Entry 7Z2N (X-ray diffraction, 2.17 A resolution); this record covers chains D and E of the 6 polymer chains in the assembly.

== Chain D ==
Name: Tubulin beta-2B chain
Source organism: Bos taurus
UniProt: Q6B856 (TBB2B_BOVIN); the author numbering skips numbers that UniProt does not, so the offset changes along the chain: 1-42 = UniProt 1-42; 45-360 = UniProt 43-358; 369-455 = UniProt 359-445
Sequence (445 residues; row label = number of the first residue in the row; note: 10 numbers in that range are skipped by the numbering (no residue carries them; nothing is unmodelled there)):
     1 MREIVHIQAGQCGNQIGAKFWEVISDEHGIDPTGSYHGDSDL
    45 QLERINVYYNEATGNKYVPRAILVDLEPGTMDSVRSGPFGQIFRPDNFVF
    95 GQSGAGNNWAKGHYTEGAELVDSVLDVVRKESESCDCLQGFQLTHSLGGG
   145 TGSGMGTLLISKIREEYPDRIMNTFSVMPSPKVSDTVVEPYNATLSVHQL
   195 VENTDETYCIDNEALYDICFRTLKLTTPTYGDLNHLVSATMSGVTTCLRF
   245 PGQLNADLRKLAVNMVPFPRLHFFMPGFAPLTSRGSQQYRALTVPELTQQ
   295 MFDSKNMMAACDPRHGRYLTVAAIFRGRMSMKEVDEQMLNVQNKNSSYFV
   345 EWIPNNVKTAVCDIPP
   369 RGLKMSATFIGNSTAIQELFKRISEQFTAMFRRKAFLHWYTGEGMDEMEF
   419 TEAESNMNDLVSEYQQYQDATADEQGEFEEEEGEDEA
Unresolved in the structure: 280-285, 442-455
Ion coordination: Mg2+: Gln-11 (together with GDP)
Ligand contacts: GDP (guanosine-5'-diphosphate): Gly-10, Gln-11, Cys-12, Gln-15, Ile-16, Ala-99, Asn-101, Ser-140, Gly-142, Gly-143, Gly-144, Thr-145, Gly-146, Val-171, Pro-173, Val-177, Ser-178, Glu-183, Asn-206, Leu-209, Tyr-224, Leu-227, Asn-228

== Chain E ==
Name: Stathmin-4
Source organism: Rattus norvegicus
UniProt: P63043 (STMN4_RAT); residues 5-145 here correspond to UniProt positions 49-189 (UniProt number = residue number + 44)
Sequence (143 residues; each row starts with the number of its first residue):
     3 MADMEVIELNKCTSGQSFEVILKPPSFDGVPEFNASLPRRRDPSLEEIQK
    53 KLEAAEERRKYQEAELLKHLAEKREHEREVIQKAIEENNNFIKMAKEKLA
   103 QKMESNKENREAHLAAMLERLQEKDKHAEEVRKNKELKEEASR
Unresolved in the structure: 3-5, 29-43, 144-145
Differences from the reference sequence: initiating methionine (3); expression tag (4)

== Interface between chain D and chain E ==
Pairs across the interface - 27 pairs, chain D then chain E:
  Tyr-108(D) / His-129(E)  hydrogen bond
  Tyr-108(D) / Ala-130(E)  hydrophobic
  Tyr-108(D) / Val-133(E)  hydrophobic
  Tyr-108(D) / Arg-134(E)  hydrogen bond (backbone-side chain)
  Thr-109(D) / Lys-137(E)
  Ala-112(D) / Arg-134(E)
  Ser-155(D) / Leu-123(E)
  Lys-156(D) / Asp-127(E)  salt bridge
  Arg-158(D) / Leu-123(E)
  Glu-159(D) / Leu-120(E)
  Glu-159(D) / Leu-123(E)
  Glu-159(D) / Gln-124(E)
  Glu-159(D) / Asp-127(E)
  Pro-162(D) / Met-119(E)
  Asp-163(D) / Arg-112(E)
  Gln-193(D) / Lys-126(E)  hydrogen bond
  Asn-197(D) / Leu-123(E)
  Asn-197(D) / Lys-126(E)
  Thr-409(D) / Lys-140(E)  hydrogen bond (backbone-side chain)
  Gly-410(D) / Lys-137(E)
  Gly-410(D) / Lys-140(E)
  Glu-411(D) / Val-133(E)
  Glu-411(D) / Lys-137(E)  salt bridge
  Gly-412(D) / Val-133(E)
  Gly-412(D) / Asn-136(E)
  Met-413(D) / Val-133(E)
  Glu-417(D) / His-129(E)  salt bridge
Also at the interface, not in a pair above, chain D (18 interface residues in all): Glu-113
Also at the interface, not in a pair above, chain E (15 interface residues in all): Leu-116

== In short ==
Chain D and chain E form an interface of 18 and 15 residues respectively, with 4 hydrogen bonds and 3 salt
bridges. Among the polar pairs are Lys-156(D)/Asp-127(E), Glu-411(D)/Lys-137(E) and Glu-417(D)/His-129(E).
Bound to chain D: GDP.
Chain D is Tubulin beta-2B chain (Bos taurus) and chain E is Stathmin-4 (Rattus norvegicus); the structure,
Tubulin-18-complex, was determined by X-ray diffraction together with 7Z2P from the same study.
